Entry 9AS6 (electron microscopy, 3.07 A resolution); this record covers chains A and B of the 5 polymer chains in the assembly.

# Chain A
Name: 5-hydroxytryptamine receptor 2A
Organism: Homo sapiens
Reference sequence: P28223 (5HT2A_HUMAN); numbering as in UniProt (aligned over 1-471)
Chain sequence (471 residues; row label = number of the first residue in the row):
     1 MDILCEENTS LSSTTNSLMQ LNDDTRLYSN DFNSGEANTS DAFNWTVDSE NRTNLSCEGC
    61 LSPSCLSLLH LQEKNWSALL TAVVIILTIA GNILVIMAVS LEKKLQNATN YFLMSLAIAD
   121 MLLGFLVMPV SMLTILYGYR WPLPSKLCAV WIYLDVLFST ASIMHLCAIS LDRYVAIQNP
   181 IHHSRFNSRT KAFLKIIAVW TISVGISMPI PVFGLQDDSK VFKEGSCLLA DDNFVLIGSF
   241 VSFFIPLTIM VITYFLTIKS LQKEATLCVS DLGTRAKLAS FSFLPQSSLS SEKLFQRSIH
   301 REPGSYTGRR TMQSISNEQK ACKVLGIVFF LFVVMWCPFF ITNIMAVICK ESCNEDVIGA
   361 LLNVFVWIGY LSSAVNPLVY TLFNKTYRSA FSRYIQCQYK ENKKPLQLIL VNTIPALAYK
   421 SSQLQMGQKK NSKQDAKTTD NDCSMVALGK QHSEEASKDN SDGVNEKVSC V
Not modelled in the structure: 1-78, 265-314, 350-353, 396-471
Disulfide bonds: C148-C227
Residues lining bound ligands: Mescaline (A1AFW): I152, D155, V156, S159, T160, L229, V235, G238, S239, S242, F339, F340, N343, V366, Y370
Curated features (UniProtKB/Swiss-Prot):
  - motif: D172 to Y174 (DRY motif), N376 to Y380 (NPxxY motif), S469 to V471 (PDZ-binding)
  - binding site (serotonin): D155, N343
  - site: L229 (Hydrophobic barrier that decreases the speed of ligand binding and dissociation)
  - modified residue: S280 (Phosphoserine)
  - glycosylation (N-linked (GlcNAc...) asparagine): N8, N38, N44, N51, N54
  - mutagenesis: W151 (W151A/F: Decreased ability to bind serotonin and psilocybin), D155 (D155A: Abolished binding to serotonin and psilocybin), L229 (L229A: Strongly increases dissociation of bound lysergic acid diethylamine, without affecting binding affinity ...), S239 (S239A: Decreased ability to bind serotonin and psilocybin), S242 (S242A: Decreased ability to bind serotonin and psilocybin), S280 (S280A: Increased ability of hallucinogens to desensitize the receptor; S280D: Reduced receptor desensitization by nonhallucinogenic agonists), L362 (L362A: Decreased ability to bind serotonin and psilocybin), G463 (G463V: Loss of interaction with PATJ), N465 (N465S: No effect on interaction with PATJ. Acquires the binding properties of HTR2C; when associated with S-470), C470 (C470S: No effect on interaction with PATJ. Acquires the binding properties of HTR2C; when associated with S-465), V471 (V471A: Loss of interaction with PATJ, CASK, APBA1, DLG1 and DLG4)
What the authors report for this chain:
  - binding site for Mescaline: D155, L229, F339
  - contacts within the chain: L229-F234 (hydrophobic contact)
  - mutagenesis - F234A: decreased signaling in response to Mescaline
  - mutagenesis - L229A: abolished signaling in response to Mescaline

# Chain B
Name: G subunit q (Gi2-mini-Gq chimeric)
Organism: Homo sapiens
Chain sequence (246 residues; row label = number of the first residue in the row):
     1 MGSTVSAEDK AAAERSKMID KNLREDGEKA RRTLRLLLLG ADNSGKSTIV KQMRILHGGS
    61 GGSGGTSGIF ETKFQVDKVN FHMFDVGGQR DERRKWIQCF NDVTAIIFVV DSSDYNRLQE
   121 ALNDFKSIWN NRWLRTISVI LFLNKQDLLA EKVLAGKSKI EDYFPEFARY TTPEDATPEP
   181 GEDPRVTRAK YFIRKEFVDI STASGDGRHI CYPHFTCAVD TENARRIFND CKDIILQMNL
   241 REYNLV
Not modelled in the structure: 1-3, 54-66, 174-181

# How chain A and chain B interact
Contacting residue pairs - 18 pairs, chain A then chain B:
  T109(A) - Y243(B)
  N110(A) - N244(B)
  D172(A) - Y243(B)  hydrogen bond
  A176(A) - Y243(B)  hydrophobic
  I177(A) - L245(B)  hydrophobic
  P180(A) - I235(B)
  P180(A) - L236(B)  hydrophobic
  P180(A) - N239(B)
  I181(A) - K232(B)
  I181(A) - I235(B)  hydrophobic
  H183(A) - Y243(B)  hydrogen bond
  S184(A) - I235(B)
  S184(A) - N239(B)  hydrogen bond
  R185(A) - R31(B)  hydrogen bond (backbone-side chain)
  K191(A) - Y243(B)  hydrogen bond
  N317(A) - V246(B)
  A321(A) - L245(B)
  N384(A) - N244(B)
Other interface residues (no listed pair), chain A (20 interface residues in all): N107, R173, L325, Y380, F383, Y387
Other interface residues (no listed pair), chain B (14 interface residues in all): F228, C231, Q237, L240, E242

# In short
The interface between chain A and chain B involves 20 residues on one side and 14 on the other; the contacts
include 5 hydrogen bonds. Polar pairs include D172(A)-Y243(B), H183(A)-Y243(B) and S184(A)-N239(B). From the
paper: a binding site for Mescaline at D155(A), L229(A) and F339(A); F234A of chain A reduces signaling in
response to Mescaline.
Chain A is 5-hydroxytryptamine receptor 2A and chain B is G subunit q (Gi2-mini-Gq chimeric), both from Homo
sapiens; the structure, Global reconstruction of 5-HT2AR bound to mescaline in complex with a mini-Gq protein
and scFv16 obtained ..., was determined by electron microscopy (same publication as 9ARY, 9AS0, 9AS2, 9AS4,
9AS8 and 9ASA).
